Entry 8E5T (electron microscopy, 4.00 A resolution); this record covers chains F and 1 of the 28 polymer chains in the assembly.

[Chain F]
Protein: 60S ribosomal protein L7-A
Organism: Saccharomyces cerevisiae BY4741
Reference sequence: P05737 (RL7A_YEAST); residue numbers follow UniProt; this construct covers 1-244
Sequence (244 residues; row label = number of the first residue in the row):
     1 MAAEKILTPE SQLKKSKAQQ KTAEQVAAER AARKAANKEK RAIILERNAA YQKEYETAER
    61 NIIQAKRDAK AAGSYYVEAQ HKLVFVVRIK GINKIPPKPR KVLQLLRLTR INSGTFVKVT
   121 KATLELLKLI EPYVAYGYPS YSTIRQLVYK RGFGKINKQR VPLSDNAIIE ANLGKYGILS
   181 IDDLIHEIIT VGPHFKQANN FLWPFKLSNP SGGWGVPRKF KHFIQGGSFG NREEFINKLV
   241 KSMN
Disordered / not traced: 1-2

[Chain 1]
Molecule: 25S ribosomal RNA
Organism: Saccharomyces cerevisiae BY4741
Sequence (3396 nucleotides; numbered 1 to 3396; the number before each row is that of its first residue):
     1 GUUUGACCUC AAAUCAGGUA GGAGUACCCG CUGAACUUAA GCAUAUCAAU AAGCGGAGGA
    61 AAAGAAACCA ACCGGGAUUG CCUUAGUAAC GGCGAGUGAA GCGGCAAAAG CUCAAAUUUG
   121 AAAUCUGGUA CCUUCGGUGC CCGAGUUGUA AUUUGGAGAG GGCAACUUUG GGGCCGUUCC
   181 UUGUCUAUGU UCCUUGGAAC AGGACGUCAU AGAGGGUGAG AAUCCCGUGU GGCGAGGAGU
   241 GCGGUUCUUU GUAAAGUGCC UUCGAAGAGU CGAGUUGUUU GGGAAUGCAG CUCUAAGUGG
   301 GUGGUAAAUU CCAUCUAAAG CUAAAUAUUG GCGAGAGACC GAUAGCGAAC AAGUACAGUG
   361 AUGGAAAGAU GAAAAGAACU UUGAAAAGAG AGUGAAAAAG UACGUGAAAU UGUUGAAAGG
   421 GAAGGGCAUU UGAUCAGACA UGGUGUUUUG UGCCCUCUGC UCCUUGUGGG UAGGGGAAUC
   481 UCGCAUUUCA CUGGGCCAGC AUCAGUUUUG GUGGCAGGAU AAAUCCAUAG GAAUGUAGCU
   541 UGCCUCGGUA AGUAUUAUAG CCUGUGGGAA UACUGCCAGC UGGGACUGAG GACUGCGACG
   601 UAAGUCAAGG AUGCUGGCAU AAUGGUUAUA UGCCGCCCGU CUUGAAACAC GGACCAAGGA
   661 GUCUAACGUC UAUGCGAGUG UUUGGGUGUA AAACCCAUAC GCGUAAUGAA AGUGAACGUA
   721 GGUUGGGGCC UCGCAAGAGG UGCACAAUCG ACCGAUCCUG AUGUCUUCGG AUGGAUUUGA
   781 GUAAGAGCAU AGCUGUUGGG ACCCGAAAGA UGGUGAACUA UGCCUGAAUA GGGUGAAGCC
   841 AGAGGAAACU CUGGUGGAGG CUCGUAGCGG UUCUGACGUG CAAAUCGAUC GUCGAAUUUG
   901 GGUAUAGGGG CGAAAGACUA AUCGAACCAU CUAGUAGCUG GUUCCUGCCG AAGUUUCCCU
   961 CAGGAUAGCA GAAGCUCGUA UCAGUUUUAU GAGGUAAAGC GAAUGAUUAG AGGUUCCGGG
  1021 GUCGAAAUGA CCUUGACCUA UUCUCAAACU UUAAAUAUGU AAGAAGUCCU UGUUACUUAA
  1081 UUGAACGUGG ACAUUUGAAU GAAGAGCUUU UAGUGGGCCA UUUUUGGUAA GCAGAACUGG
  1141 CGAUGCGGGA UGAACCGAAC GUAGAGUUAA GGUGCCGGAA UACACGCUCA UCAGACACCA
  1201 CAAAAGGUGU UAGUUCAUCU AGACAGCCGG ACGGUGGCCA UGGAAGUCGG AAUCCGCUAA
  1261 GGAGUGUGUA ACAACUCACC GGCCGAAUGA ACUAGCCCUG AAAAUGGAUG GCGCUCAAGC
  1321 GUGUUACCUA UACUCUACCG UCAGGGUUGA UAUGAUGCCC UGACGAGUAG GCAGGCGUGG
  1381 AGGUCAGUGA CGAAGCCUAG ACCGUAAGGU CGGGUCGAAC GGCCUCUAGU GCAGAUCUUG
  1441 GUGGUAGUAG CAAAUAUUCA AAUGAGAACU UUGAAGACUG AAGUGGGGAA AGGUUCCACG
  1501 UCAACAGCAG UUGGACGUGG GUUAGUCGAU CCUAAGAGAU GGGGAAGCUC CGUUUCAAAG
  1561 GCCUGAUUUU AUGCAGGCCA CCAUCGAAAG GGAAUCCGGU UAAGAUUCCG GAACCUGGAU
  1621 AUGGAUUCUU CACGGUAACG UAACUGAAUG UGGAGACGUC GGCGCGAGCC CUGGGAGGAG
  1681 UUAUCUUUUC UUCUUAACAG CUUAUCACCC CGGAAUUGGU UUAUCCGGAG AUGGGGUCUU
  1741 AUGGCUGGAA GAGGCCAGCA CCUUUGCUGG CUCCGGUGCG CUUGUGACGG CCCGUGAAAA
  1801 UCCACAGGAA GGAAUAGUUU UCAUGCCAGG UCGUACUGAU AACCGCAGCA GGUCUCCAAG
  1861 GUGAACAGCC UCUAGUUGAU AGAAUAAUGU AGAUAAGGGA AGUCGGCAAA AUAGAUCCGU
  1921 AACUUCGGGA UAAGGAUUGG CUCUAAGGGU CGGGUAGUGA GGGCCUUGGU CAGACGCAGC
  1981 GGGCGUGCUU GUGGACUGCU UGGUGGGGCU UGCUCUGCUA GGCGGACUAC UUGCGUGCCU
  2041 UGUUGUAGAC GGCCUUGGUA GGUCUCUUGU AGACCGUCGC UUGCUACAAU UAACGAUCAA
  2101 CUUAGAACUG GUACGGACAA GGGGAAUCUG ACUGUCUAAU UAAAACAUAG CAUUGCGAUG
  2161 GUCAGAAAGU GAUGUUGACG CAAUGUGAUU UCUGCCCAGU GCUCUGAAUG UCAAAGUGAA
  2221 GAAAUUCAAC CAAGCGCGGG UAAACGGCGG GAGUAACUAU GACUCUCUUA AGGUAGCCAA
  2281 AUGCCUCGUC AUCUAAUUAG UGACGCGCAU GAAUGGAUUA ACGAGAUUCC CACUGUCCCU
  2341 AUCUACUAUC UAGCGAAACC ACAGCCAAGG GAACGGGCUU GGCAGAAUCA GCGGGGAAAG
  2401 AAGACCCUGU UGAGCUUGAC UCUAGUUUGA CAUUGUGAAG AGACAUAGAG GGUGUAGAAU
  2461 AAGUGGGAGC UUCGGCGCCA GUGAAAUACC ACUACCUUUA UAGUUUCUUU ACUUAUUCAA
  2521 UGAAGCGGAG CUGGAAUUCA UUUUCCACGU UCUAGCAUUC AAGGUCCCAU UCGGGGCUGA
  2581 UCCGGGUUGA AGACAUUGUC AGGUGGGGAG UUUGGCUGGG GCGGCACAUC UGUUAAACGA
  2641 UAACGCAGAU GUCCUAAGGG GGGCUCAUGG AGAACAGAAA UCUCCAGUAG AACAAAAGGG
  2701 UAAAAGCCCC CUUGAUUUUG AUUUUCAGUG UGAAUACAAA CCAUGAAAGU GUGGCCUAUC
  2761 GAUCCUUUAG UCCCUCGGAA UUUGAGGCUA GAGGUGCCAG AAAAGUUACC ACAGGGAUAA
  2821 CUGGCUUGUG GCAGUCAAGC GUUCAUAGCG ACAUUGCUUU UUGAUUCUUC GAUGUCGGCU
  2881 CUUCCUAUCA UACCGAAGCA GAAUUCGGUA AGCGUUGGAU UGUUCACCCA CUAAUAGGGA
  2941 ACGUGAGCUG GGUUUAGACC GUCGUGAGAC AGGUUAGUUU UACCCUACUG AUGAAUGUUA
  3001 CCGCAAUAGU AAUUGAACUU AGUACGAGAG GAACAGUUCA UUCGGAUAAU UGGUUUUUGC
  3061 GGCUGUCUGA UCAGGCAUUG CCGCGAAGCU ACCAUCCGCU GGAUUAUGGC UGAACGCCUC
  3121 UAAGUCAGAA UCCAUGCUAG AACGCGGUGA UUUCUUUGCU CCACACAAUA UAGAUGGAUA
  3181 CGAAUAAGGC GUCCUUGUGG CGUCGCUGAA CCAUAGCAGG CUAGCAACGG UGCACUUGGC
  3241 GGAAAGGCCU UGGGUGCUUG CUGGCGAAUU GCAAUGUCAU UUUGCGUGGG GAUAAAUCAU
  3301 UUGUAUACGA CUUAGAUGUA CAACGGGGUA UUGUAAGCAG UAGAGUAGCC UUGUUGUUAC
  3361 GAUCUGCUGA GAUUAAGCCU UUGUUGUCUG AUUUGU
Disordered / not traced: 36-50, 132-135, 169-250, 281-285, 338-377, 394-406, 447-488, 706-720, 755-777, 802-940, 953-1160, 1196-1309, 1444-3396
Bound ions: Mg2+ site 1 near G583 (its only coordinating residue here); Mg2+ site 2 near G1367 (its only coordinating residue here)

[How chain F and chain 1 interact]
Pairs across the interface (64):
  Ser11(F) with G1349(1), hydrogen bond to the sugar
  Gln12(F) with G1349(1), sugar contact
  Lys15(F) with G1349(1), salt bridge to the phosphate; A1350(1), salt bridge to the phosphate
  Ala18(F) with G1349(1), base contact
  Arg30(F) with G595(1), salt bridge to the phosphate
  Arg33(F) with G595(1), hydrogen bond to the phosphate; C596(1), salt bridge to the phosphate
  Asn37(F) with C596(1), hydrogen bond to the phosphate; G597(1), phosphate contact
  Arg41(F) with C596(1), phosphate contact; G597(1), salt bridge to the phosphate; A598(1), salt bridge to the phosphate
  Gln52(F) with A578(1), base contact
  Arg67(F) with G517(1), salt bridge to the phosphate; G518(1), salt bridge to the phosphate; U520(1), base contact
  Lys70(F) with A519(1), salt bridge to the phosphate; U520(1), salt bridge to the phosphate
  Arg110(F) with C1333(1), salt bridge to the phosphate; U1334(1), phosphate contact; C1364(1), salt bridge to the phosphate
  Ile111(F) with A1332(1), sugar contact; C1333(1), sugar contact
  Asn112(F) with C1333(1), hydrogen bond to the sugar
  Tyr141(F) with A578(1), base contact
  Ser142(F) with C576(1), hydrogen bond to the phosphate; C577(1), hydrogen bond to the phosphate
  Arg145(F) with A578(1), hydrogen bond to the sugar
  Gln146(F) with C577(1), phosphate contact
  Lys150(F) with U507(1), salt bridge to the phosphate
  Arg151(F) with U1334(1), hydrogen bond to the sugar
  Gln159(F) with A1343(1), base contact; G1344(1), hydrogen bond to the base; U1361(1), hydrogen bond to the base; G1362(1), hydrogen bond to the sugar
  Arg160(F) with C1335(1), salt bridge to the phosphate; G1362(1), sugar contact; A1363(1), salt bridge to the phosphate
  Asp165(F) with C596(1), hydrogen bond to the sugar
  Lys206(F) with U1334(1), phosphate contact; C1364(1), salt bridge to the phosphate
  Leu207(F) with C1333(1), hydrogen bond to the sugar; U1334(1), sugar contact
  Ser208(F) with G1166(1), hydrogen bond to the base; C1333(1), sugar contact; U1334(1), hydrogen bond to the sugar
  Asn209(F) with U1167(1), hydrogen bond to the sugar; U1168(1), hydrogen bond to the sugar; C1333(1), sugar contact
  Pro210(F) with U1167(1), hydrogen bond to the sugar; U1168(1), sugar contact
  Ser211(F) with U508(1), hydrogen bond to the phosphate; U1167(1), phosphate contact; U1168(1), phosphate contact
  Gly212(F) with U1168(1), phosphate contact
  Gly213(F) with U1168(1), phosphate contact
  Trp214(F) with U1168(1), phosphate contact; A1169(1), sugar contact
  Pro217(F) with A1170(1), phosphate contact
  Arg218(F) with A1170(1), phosphate contact
  Lys219(F) with A1169(1), sugar contact
  Lys241(F) with C576(1), salt bridge to the phosphate; C577(1), salt bridge to the phosphate
Other interface residues (no listed pair), chain F (42 interface residues in all): Lys14, Ile63, Lys158, Trp203, Phe220, Lys238
Other interface residues (no listed pair), chain 1 (34 interface residues in all): A516, G575, U1324, G1365

[In short]
42 residues of chain F face 34 of chain 1 across their interface, with 19 hydrogen bonds and 18 salt bridges.
Polar contacts include Gln159(F)-G1344(1), Gln159(F)-U1361(1) and Ser208(F)-G1166(1).
Chain F is 60S ribosomal protein L7-A and chain 1 is 25S ribosomal RNA, both from Saccharomyces cerevisiae
BY4741; the structure, Yeast co-transcriptional Noc1-Noc2 RNP assembly checkpoint intermediate, was determined
by electron microscopy.
